8P2M - chains B and C of the 9 polymer chains in the assembly; structure by electron microscopy, 3.82 A resolution.

== Chain B (and C) ==
Molecule: NAD(+) hydrolase tir-1
From: Caenorhabditis elegans
Notes: EC 3.2.2.6; chain C of this document is another copy of the same molecule, construct and numbering; everything in this record applies to it too
Reference sequence: Q86DA5 (SARM1_CAEEL); residues 162-872 here correspond to UniProt positions 216-926 (UniProt number = residue number + 54)
Amino-acid sequence (738 residues; each row starts with the number of its first residue):
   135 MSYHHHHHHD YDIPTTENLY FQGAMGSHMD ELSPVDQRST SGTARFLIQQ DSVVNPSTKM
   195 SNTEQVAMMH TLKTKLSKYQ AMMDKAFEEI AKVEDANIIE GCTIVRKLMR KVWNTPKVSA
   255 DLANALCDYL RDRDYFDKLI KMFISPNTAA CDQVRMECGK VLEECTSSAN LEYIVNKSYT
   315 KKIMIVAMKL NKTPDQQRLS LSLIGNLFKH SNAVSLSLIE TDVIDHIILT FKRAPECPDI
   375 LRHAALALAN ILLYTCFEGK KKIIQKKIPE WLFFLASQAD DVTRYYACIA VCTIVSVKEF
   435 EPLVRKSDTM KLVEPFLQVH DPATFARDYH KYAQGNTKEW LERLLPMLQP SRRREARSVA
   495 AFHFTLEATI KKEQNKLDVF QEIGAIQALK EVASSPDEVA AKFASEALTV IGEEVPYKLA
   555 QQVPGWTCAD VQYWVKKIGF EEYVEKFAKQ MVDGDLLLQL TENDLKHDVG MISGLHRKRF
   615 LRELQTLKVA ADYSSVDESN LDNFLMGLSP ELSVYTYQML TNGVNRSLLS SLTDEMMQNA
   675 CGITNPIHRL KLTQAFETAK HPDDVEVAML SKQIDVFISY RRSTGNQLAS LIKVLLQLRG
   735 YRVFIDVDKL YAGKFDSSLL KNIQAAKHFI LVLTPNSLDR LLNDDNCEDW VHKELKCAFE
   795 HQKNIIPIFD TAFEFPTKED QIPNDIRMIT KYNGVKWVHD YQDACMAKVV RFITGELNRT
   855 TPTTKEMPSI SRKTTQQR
Unresolved in the structure: 135-193, 696-706, 850-872
Construct notes: initiating methionine (135); expression tag (136-161)
UniProt features mapped onto this chain:
  - active site: Glu-788
  - binding site (NAD(+)): Arg-715, Arg-716
What the authors report for this chain:
  - catalytic residues: Glu-788

== Chain B / chain C interface ==
Residue-residue contacts (41):
  Lys-583(B) with His-610(C), hydrogen bond (backbone-side chain)
  Gln-584(B) with Ser-607(C), hydrogen bond; Leu-609(C); His-610(C), hydrogen bond
  Met-585(B) with Arg-613(C)
  Val-586(B) with Leu-609(C), hydrophobic
  Asp-587(B) with Arg-616(C), salt bridge
  Asp-589(B) with Arg-616(C), salt bridge
  Leu-590(B) with Lys-612(C); Arg-616(C)
  Asp-598(B) with Lys-612(C), salt bridge
  Asp-602(B) with Ser-607(C); Gly-608(C), hydrogen bond (side chain-backbone); Leu-609(C), hydrogen bond (side chain-backbone)
  Asn-656(B) with Asn-679(C), hydrogen bond (backbone-side chain); Ile-681(C); His-682(C)
  Gly-657(B) with Lys-685(C), hydrogen bond (backbone-side chain)
  Val-658(B) with Ile-681(C), hydrophobic
  Met-670(B) with Ile-681(C), hydrophobic; Leu-684(C), hydrophobic
  Ala-674(B) with Pro-680(C), hydrophobic
  Asn-798(B) with Ala-746(C)
  Ile-799(B) with Ala-746(C), hydrogen bond (backbone-backbone); Gly-747(C), hydrogen bond (backbone-backbone)
  Ile-800(B) with Ala-746(C), hydrophobic
  Met-822(B) with Lys-748(C)
  Lys-825(B) with Lys-748(C); Phe-749(C); Glu-782(C), salt bridge
  Tyr-826(B) with Gly-747(C); Lys-748(C), hydrogen bond (backbone-backbone)
  Asn-827(B) with Leu-744(C); Tyr-745(C), hydrogen bond (side chain-backbone); Ala-746(C); Gly-747(C), hydrogen bond (backbone-backbone); Phe-749(C); Asp-750(C), hydrogen bond (side chain-backbone)
  Phe-846(B) with Leu-744(C); Tyr-745(C), hydrophobic; Ala-746(C)
Other interface residues (no listed pair), chain B (24 interface residues in all): Leu-594, Leu-662
Other interface residues (no listed pair), chain C (23 interface residues in all): Ile-606, Trp-784

== Summary ==
Chain B and chain C form an interface of 24 and 23 residues respectively, with 13 hydrogen bonds and 4 salt
bridges. Polar contacts include Asp-587(B)/Arg-616(C), Asp-589(B)/Arg-616(C) and Asp-598(B)/Lys-612(C).
UniProt lists active-site residue Glu-788(B) and NAD+-binding residues Arg-715(B) and Arg-716(B) on chain B.
The paper reports the catalytic residue Glu-788(B).
Both chains are NAD(+) hydrolase tir-1 (Caenorhabditis elegans). Entry 8P2M (C. elegans TIR-1 protein) was
determined by electron microscopy together with 8P2L from the same study.
